7AZ8 - chains A and H of the 4 polymer chains in the assembly; structure by X-ray diffraction, 1.61 A resolution.

# Chain A
Name: Beta sliding clamp
Organism: Escherichia coli 2-427-07_S4_C3
UniProt: A0A073FMV0 (A0A073FMV0_ECOLX); residues 1-366 here = UniProt positions 1-366
Amino-acid sequence (386 residues; numbered -19 to 366; the number before each row is that of its first residue; numbers below 1 keep their minus sign (Met-19 is residue -19)):
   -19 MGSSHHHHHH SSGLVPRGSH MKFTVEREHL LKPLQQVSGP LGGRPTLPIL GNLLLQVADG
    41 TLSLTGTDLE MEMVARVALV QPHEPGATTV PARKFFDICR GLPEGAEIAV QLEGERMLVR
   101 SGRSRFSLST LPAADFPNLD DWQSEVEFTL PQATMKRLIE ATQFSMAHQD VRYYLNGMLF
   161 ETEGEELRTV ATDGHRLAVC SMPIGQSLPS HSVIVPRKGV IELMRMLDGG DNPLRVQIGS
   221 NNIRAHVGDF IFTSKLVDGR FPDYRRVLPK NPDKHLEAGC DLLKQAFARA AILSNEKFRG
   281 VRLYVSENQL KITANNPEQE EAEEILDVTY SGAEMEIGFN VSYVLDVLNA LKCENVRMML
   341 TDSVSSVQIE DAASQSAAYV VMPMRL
Not modelled in the structure: -19 to -3, 23-25
Construct notes: initiating methionine (-19); expression tag (-18 to 0)

# Chain H
Name: Peptide 43
Amino-acid sequence (7 residues; row label = number of the first residue in the row):
   101 XQADLPL
Modified residues: TCA (phenylethylenecarboxylic acid) at position 101; Ala103 (2-amino-3-cyclohexyl-propionic acid; ALC)

# Chain A / chain H interface
Contacting residue pairs (28):
  Leu155(A) with Leu107(H), hydrophobic
  Thr172(A) with Leu105(H); Leu107(H)
  Gly174(A) with Asp104(H); Leu105(H), hydrogen bond (backbone-backbone); Leu107(H)
  His175(A) with Gln102(H); Asp104(H), salt bridge; Leu105(H)
  Arg176(A) with Leu105(H)
  Leu177(A) with Leu105(H)
  Pro242(A) with Leu107(H)
  Val247(A) with Leu107(H), hydrophobic
  Phe278(A) with TCA_101(H)
  Asn320(A) with Gln102(H)
  Tyr323(A) with Gln102(H)
  Val344(A) with Ala103(H)
  Val360(A) with Leu105(H), hydrophobic
  Met362(A) with Gln102(H), hydrogen bond (backbone-side chain); Ala103(H); Asp104(H); Leu105(H)
  Pro363(A) with Gln102(H), hydrogen bond (backbone-side chain); Ala103(H), hydrogen bond (backbone-backbone)
  Met364(A) with TCA_101(H); Gln102(H)
  Arg365(A) with TCA_101(H), hydrogen bond (backbone-backbone); Ala103(H)
Other interface residues (no listed pair), chain A (19 interface residues in all): Arg152, Ser346
Other interface residues (no listed pair), chain H (7 interface residues in all): Pro106

# Summary
19 residues of chain A face 7 of chain H across their interface, with 5 hydrogen bonds and 1 salt bridge.
Among the polar pairs are His175(A)-Asp104(H), Met362(A)-Gln102(H) and Pro363(A)-Gln102(H).
Here chain A is Beta sliding clamp (Escherichia coli 2-427-07_S4_C3) and chain H is Peptide 43. Entry 7AZ8
(DNA polymerase sliding clamp from Escherichia coli with peptide 43 bound) was determined by X-ray diffraction
together with 7AZ5, 7AZ6, 7AZC, 7AZD, 7AZE, 7AZF and 3 further entries from the same study.
